Entry 4R00 (X-ray diffraction, 2.80 A resolution); this record covers chains B and C of the 28 polymer chains in the assembly.

Chain B:
Name: Proteasome subunit alpha type-3
From: Saccharomyces cerevisiae
Notes: EC 3.4.25.1
Reference sequence: P23638 (PSA3_YEAST); residues 0-257 here correspond to UniProt positions 1-258 (UniProt number = residue number + 1)
Sequence (258 residues; numbered 0 to 257; the number before each row is that of its first residue; numbering starts at 0):
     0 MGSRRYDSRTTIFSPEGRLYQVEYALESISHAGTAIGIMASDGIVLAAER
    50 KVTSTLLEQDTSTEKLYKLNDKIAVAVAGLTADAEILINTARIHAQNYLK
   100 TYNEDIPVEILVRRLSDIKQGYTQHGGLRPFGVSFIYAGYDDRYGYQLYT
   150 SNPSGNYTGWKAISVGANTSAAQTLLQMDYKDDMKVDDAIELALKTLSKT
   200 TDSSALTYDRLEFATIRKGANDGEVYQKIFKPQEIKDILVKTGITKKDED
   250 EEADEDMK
Not modelled in the structure: 0, 245-257
Swiss-Prot annotation at these positions:
  - cross-link (Glycyl lysine isopeptide (Lys-Gly)): Lys99 (interchain with G-Cter in ubiquitin), Lys198 (interchain with G-Cter in ubiquitin), Lys230 (interchain with G-Cter in ubiquitin)

Chain C:
Name: Proteasome subunit alpha type-4
From: Saccharomyces cerevisiae
Notes: EC 3.4.25.1
Reference sequence: P40303 (PSA4_YEAST); residues -1 to 252 here correspond to UniProt positions 1-254 (UniProt number = residue number + 2)
Sequence (254 residues; each row starts with the number of its first residue; numbers below 1 keep their minus sign (Met-1 is residue -1)):
    -1 MSGYDRALSIFSPDGHIFQVEYALEAVKRGTCAVGVKGKNCVVLGCERRS
    49 TLKLQDTRITPSKVSKIDSHVVLSFSGLNADSRILIEKARVEAQSHRLTL
    99 EDPVTVEYLTRYVAGVQQRYTQSGGVRPFGVSTLIAGFDPRDDEPKLYQT
   149 EPSGIYSSWSAQTIGRNSKTVREFLEKNYDRKEPPATVEECVKLTVRSLL
   199 EVVQTGAKNIEITVVKPDSDIVALSSEEINQYVTQIEQEKQEQQEQDKKK
   249 KSNH
Not modelled in the structure: -1 to 0, 241-252
Swiss-Prot annotation at these positions:
  - modified residue: Thr58 (Phosphothreonine)

Chain B / chain C interface:
Pairs across the interface - 76 pairs, chain B then chain C:
  Arg3(B) - Arg4(C)
  Asp6(B) - Tyr2(C)  hydrogen bond
  Asp6(B) - Arg4(C)  salt bridge
  Arg8(B) - Arg4(C)
  Thr10(B) - Leu6(C)
  Thr10(B) - Arg125(C)
  Ile11(B) - Leu6(C)  hydrophobic
  Ile11(B) - Gln17(C)
  Phe12(B) - Gln17(C)  hydrogen bond (backbone-side chain)
  Phe12(B) - Tyr20(C)  hydrophobic
  Phe12(B) - Ala21(C)  hydrophobic
  Phe12(B) - Leu76(C)  hydrophobic
  Phe12(B) - Arg125(C)
  Phe12(B) - Pro126(C)
  Phe12(B) - Gly128(C)
  Ser13(B) - Tyr20(C)
  Pro14(B) - Tyr20(C)  hydrophobic
  Pro14(B) - Glu23(C)
  Glu15(B) - Glu23(C)
  Glu15(B) - Arg27(C)  hydrogen bond (backbone-side chain)
  Gly16(B) - Tyr20(C)
  Gly16(B) - Glu23(C)
  Gly16(B) - Ala24(C)
  Gly16(B) - Arg27(C)
  Arg17(B) - Arg27(C)
  Leu18(B) - Arg125(C)
  Met38(B) - Asp54(C)
  Met38(B) - Arg56(C)
  Arg112(B) - Arg81(C)
  Ser115(B) - Arg81(C)  hydrogen bond (backbone-side chain)
  Asp116(B) - Arg81(C)  salt bridge
  Asp116(B) - Ile82(C)
  Gln119(B) - Ala78(C)
  Gln119(B) - Asp79(C)
  Gln119(B) - Ile82(C)
  Thr122(B) - Arg125(C)  hydrogen bond (backbone-side chain)
  Gln123(B) - Tyr118(C)
  Gln123(B) - Gly123(C)
  Gln123(B) - Val124(C)
  Gln123(B) - Arg125(C)  hydrogen bond (backbone-backbone)
  Gln123(B) - Pro126(C)
  Gln123(B) - Phe127(C)
  His124(B) - Gly123(C)
  His124(B) - Val124(C)
  Gly125(B) - Tyr2(C)
  Gly125(B) - Gly123(C)
  Gly126(B) - Tyr2(C)
  Tyr143(B) - Arg56(C)  hydrogen bond (backbone-side chain)
  Tyr143(B) - Ile57(C)  hydrophobic
  Tyr145(B) - Arg56(C)  hydrogen bond (backbone-side chain)
  Gln146(B) - Ile57(C)
  Leu147(B) - Ile57(C)
  Tyr148(B) - Ile57(C)
  Ser153(B) - Ala78(C)
  Gly154(B) - Ala78(C)
  Gly154(B) - Arg81(C)  hydrogen bond (backbone-side chain)
  Asn155(B) - Asn77(C)
  Asn155(B) - Ala78(C)
  Tyr156(B) - Pro59(C)  hydrophobic
  Tyr156(B) - Arg81(C)
  Gly158(B) - Gln53(C)
  Gly158(B) - Asp54(C)  hydrogen bond (backbone-backbone)
  Gly158(B) - Ile57(C)
  Gly158(B) - Thr58(C)  hydrogen bond (backbone-side chain)
  Trp159(B) - Leu50(C)  hydrophobic
  Trp159(B) - Lys51(C)
  Trp159(B) - Leu52(C)
  Trp159(B) - Gln53(C)
  Trp159(B) - Asp54(C)
  Lys160(B) - Leu52(C)  hydrogen bond (backbone-backbone)
  Lys160(B) - Gln53(C)
  Lys160(B) - Asp54(C)
  Ala161(B) - Leu52(C)
  Leu175(B) - Leu52(C)
  Gln176(B) - Leu52(C)
  Tyr179(B) - Leu52(C)  hydrophobic
Other interface residues (no listed pair), chain B (41 interface residues in all): Glu108, Thr157, Gln172

Overview:
41 residues of chain B and 31 residues of chain C are in contact; the contacts include 12 hydrogen bonds and 2
salt bridges. Polar pairs include Asp6(B)-Arg4(C), Asp116(B)-Arg81(C) and Asp6(B)-Tyr2(C).
Here chain B is Proteasome subunit alpha type-3 and chain C is Proteasome subunit alpha type-4, both from
Saccharomyces cerevisiae. Entry 4R00 (yCP beta5-C52F mutant in complex with Omuralide) was determined by X-ray
diffraction together with 4QUX, 4QUY, 4QV0, 4QV1, 4QV3, 4QV4 and 42 further entries from the same study.
